PDB entry 4ZQN | X-ray diffraction, 2.00 A resolution | chain A

[Chain A]
Protein: Inosine-5'-monophosphate dehydrogenase
Organism: Mycobacterium tuberculosis (strain ATCC 25618 / H37Rv)
Notes: EC 1.1.1.205; fragment: and 253-529 linked by linker (GLY GLY)
UniProtKB: P9WKI7 (IMDH_MYCTU); numbering as in UniProt; present here: 1-125, 253-529
Chain sequence (407 residues; each row starts with the number of its first residue; note: 125 numbers in that range are skipped by the numbering (no residue carries them; nothing is unmodelled there); numbers below 1 keep their minus sign (Ser-2 is residue -2)):
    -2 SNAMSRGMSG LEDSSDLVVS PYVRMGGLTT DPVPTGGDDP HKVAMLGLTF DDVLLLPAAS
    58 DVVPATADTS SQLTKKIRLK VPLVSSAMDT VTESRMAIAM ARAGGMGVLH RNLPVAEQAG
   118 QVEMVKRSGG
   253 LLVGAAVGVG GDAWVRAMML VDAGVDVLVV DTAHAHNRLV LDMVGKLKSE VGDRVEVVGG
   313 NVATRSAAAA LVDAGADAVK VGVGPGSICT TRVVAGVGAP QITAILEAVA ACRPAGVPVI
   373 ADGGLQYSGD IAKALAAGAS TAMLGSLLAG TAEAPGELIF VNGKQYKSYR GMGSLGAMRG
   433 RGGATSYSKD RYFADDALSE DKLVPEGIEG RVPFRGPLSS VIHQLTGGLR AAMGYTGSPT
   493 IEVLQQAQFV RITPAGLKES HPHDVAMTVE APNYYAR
Unresolved in the structure: -2 to 27, 432-452, 527-529
Construct notes: expression tag (-2 to 0); linker (126-127)
Small-molecule neighbours:
  - 4QO (2-chloro-N,N-dimethyl-5-[({2-[3-(prop-1-en-2-yl)phenyl]propan-2-yl}carbamoyl)amino]benzamide): Val59, Val60, Pro61, Thr284, Ala285, His286, Asn289, Leu291, Val292, Thr343, Met424, Gly425, Met430, Val456, Pro457, Glu458, Ala483, Gly486, Tyr487
  - inosinic acid (IMP): Ser83, Met85, Asn313, Lys332, Pro337, Gly338, Ser339, Ile340, Cys341, Thr343, Asp374, Gly375, Gly376, Leu377, Met395, Leu396, Gly397, Ser398, Tyr421, Gly423, Met424, Gly425, Ser426, Glu458, Gly459
UniProt features mapped onto this chain:
  - active site: Cys341 (Thioimidate intermediate), Arg443 (Proton acceptor)
  - binding site (NAD(+)): Asp283, Asn289, Gly334 to Gly336, Thr343, Glu458
  - binding site (K(+)): Gly336, Gly338, Cys341, Glu511, Ser512, His513
  - binding site (IMP): Ser339, Asp374 to Gly376, Gly397, Ser398, Tyr421 to Gly425, Glu458
From the paper describing this entry:
  - binding site for 4QO: Val60, Pro61, Thr284, Ala285, His286, Asn289, Leu291, Val292, Glu458, Gly486, Tyr487
  - contacts within the chain: Ser57-Gly486 (hydrogen bond)
  - catalytic residues: Cys341, Arg443 (citing earlier work)

[In short]
Bound to chain A: inosinic acid and compound 4QO. Curated annotation (UniProt) lists active-site residues
Cys341 and Arg443, 7 NAD+-binding residues, 6 K+-binding residues and 12 IMP-binding residues. The paper
reports catalytic residues Cys341 and Arg443; a binding site for 4QO at Val60, Pro61 and Thr284 among others.
Chain A is Inosine-5'-monophosphate dehydrogenase (Mycobacterium tuberculosis (strain ATCC 25618 / H37Rv));
the structure, Crystal Structure of the Catalytic Domain of the Inosine Monophosphate Dehydrogenase from
Mycobacterium tuberculosis in the ..., was determined by X-ray diffraction (same publication as 4ZQM, 4ZQO,
4ZQP and 4ZQR).
